Entry 8A0M (X-ray diffraction, 3.60 A resolution); this record covers chains A and B.

[Chain A (and B)]
Protein: Bcs3
From: Haemophilus influenzae
Notes: chain B of this document is another copy of the same molecule, construct and numbering; everything in this record applies to it too
Reference sequence: Q2ERG0 (Q2ERG0_HAEIF); numbering as in UniProt (aligned over 2-1162)
Amino-acid sequence (1173 residues; numbered -2 to 1170; the number before each row is that of its first residue; numbers below 1 keep their minus sign (Gly-2 is residue -2)):
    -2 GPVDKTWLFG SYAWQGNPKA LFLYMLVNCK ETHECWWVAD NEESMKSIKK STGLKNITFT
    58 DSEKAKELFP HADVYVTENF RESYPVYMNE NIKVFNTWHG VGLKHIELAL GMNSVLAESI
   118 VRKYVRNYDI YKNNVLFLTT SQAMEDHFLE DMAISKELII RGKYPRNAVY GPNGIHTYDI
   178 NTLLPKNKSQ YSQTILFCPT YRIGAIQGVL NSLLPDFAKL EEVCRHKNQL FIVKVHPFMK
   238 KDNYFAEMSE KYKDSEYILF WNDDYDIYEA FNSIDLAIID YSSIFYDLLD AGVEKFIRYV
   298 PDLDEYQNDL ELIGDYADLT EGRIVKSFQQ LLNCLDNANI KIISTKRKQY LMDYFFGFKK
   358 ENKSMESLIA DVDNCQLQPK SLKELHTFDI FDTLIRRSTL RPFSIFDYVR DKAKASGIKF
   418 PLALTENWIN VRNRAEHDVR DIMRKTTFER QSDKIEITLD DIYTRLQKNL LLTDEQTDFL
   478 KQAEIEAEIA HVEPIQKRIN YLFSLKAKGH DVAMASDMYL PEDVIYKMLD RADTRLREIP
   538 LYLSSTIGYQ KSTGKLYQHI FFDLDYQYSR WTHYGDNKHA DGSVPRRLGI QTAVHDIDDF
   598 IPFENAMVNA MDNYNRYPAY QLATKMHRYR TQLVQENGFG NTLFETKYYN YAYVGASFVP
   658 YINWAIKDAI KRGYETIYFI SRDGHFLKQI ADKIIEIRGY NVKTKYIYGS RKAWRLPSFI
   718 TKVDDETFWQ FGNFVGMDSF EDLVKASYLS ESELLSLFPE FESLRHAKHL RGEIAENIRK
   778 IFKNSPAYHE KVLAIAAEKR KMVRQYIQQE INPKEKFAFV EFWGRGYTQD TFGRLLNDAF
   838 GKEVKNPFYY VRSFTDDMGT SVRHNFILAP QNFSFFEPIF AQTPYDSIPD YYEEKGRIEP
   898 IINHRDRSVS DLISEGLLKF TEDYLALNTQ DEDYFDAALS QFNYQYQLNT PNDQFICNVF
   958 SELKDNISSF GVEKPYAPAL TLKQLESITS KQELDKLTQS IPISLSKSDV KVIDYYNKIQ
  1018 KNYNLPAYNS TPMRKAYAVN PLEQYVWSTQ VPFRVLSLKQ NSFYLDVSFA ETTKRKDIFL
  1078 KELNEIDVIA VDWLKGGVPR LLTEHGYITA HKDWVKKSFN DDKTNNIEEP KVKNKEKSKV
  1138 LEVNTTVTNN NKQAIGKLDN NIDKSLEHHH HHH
Not modelled in the structure: -2 to -1, 307-311, 1116-1170 (chain B: -2 to -1, 186-263, 273-279, 291-339, 356-359, 763-769, 963-969, 1116-1170)
Construct notes: expression tag (-2 to 1, 1163-1170)
Ion coordination: Mg2+: Asp386, Phe388, Asp573
Residues lining bound ligands: beta-D-ribosyl-(1->1)-D-ribitol-5-phosphate (KOF): Asp593, Val1036, Asn1037, Gln1041, Tyr1042, Gln1057, Asn1058, Ser1059, Tyr1061, Phe1066, Lys1071, Leu1091, Lys1092, Gly1093, Val1095, Arg1097, Thr1106, Ala1107, His1108, Trp1111
Reported in the primary citation:
  - catalytic residues: Arg708, Glu874 (proposed by the authors, not directly observed)
  - catalytic residues: His96, Asp386, Asp680, Glu818 (by similarity / conservation)
  - mutagenesis - H96A, H233A, D386A, D680A/E818A: decreased catalytic activity
  - specificity-determining residues: Gly99 (by similarity / conservation)

[Chain A / chain B interface]
Residue-residue contacts - 79 pairs, chain A then chain B:
  Leu419(A) - Tyr611(B)  hydrophobic
  Leu419(A) - Asp928(B)
  Ala420(A) - Tyr931(B)  hydrophobic
  Glu423(A) - Tyr611(B)
  Glu423(A) - Tyr931(B)
  Asn424(A) - Gln938(B)  hydrogen bond
  Asn427(A) - Gln938(B)
  Arg431(A) - Leu865(B)
  Arg431(A) - Ala866(B)
  Arg431(A) - Gln938(B)  hydrogen bond
  Ala432(A) - Leu865(B)  hydrogen bond (backbone-backbone)
  His434(A) - Pro867(B)
  Asp435(A) - Arg849(B)  salt bridge
  Asp435(A) - Leu865(B)
  Asp435(A) - Ala866(B)
  Asp438(A) - Arg849(B)  salt bridge
  Asp438(A) - Phe851(B)
  Ile439(A) - Ser850(B)
  Ile439(A) - Phe851(B)
  Lys442(A) - Arg822(B)  hydrogen bond (backbone-side chain)
  Lys442(A) - Phe851(B)
  Thr443(A) - Phe851(B)
  Thr443(A) - Thr852(B)
  Phe445(A) - Asp722(B)
  Phe445(A) - Glu723(B)
  Phe445(A) - Trp726(B)  hydrophobic
  Glu446(A) - Phe728(B)
  Glu446(A) - Arg822(B)  salt bridge
  Arg462(A) - Ser850(B)  hydrogen bond (side chain-backbone)
  Arg462(A) - Asn862(B)  hydrogen bond
  Arg462(A) - Leu865(B)
  Leu463(A) - Leu865(B)  hydrophobic
  Lys465(A) - Arg669(B)  hydrogen bond (backbone-side chain)
  Asn466(A) - Arg860(B)
  Asn466(A) - His861(B)
  Asn466(A) - Asn862(B)  hydrogen bond (side chain-backbone)
  Asn466(A) - Leu865(B)
  Leu468(A) - Arg669(B)
  Tyr611(A) - Leu419(B)  hydrophobic
  Tyr611(A) - Glu423(B)
  Arg669(A) - Lys465(B)  hydrogen bond (side chain-backbone)
  Arg669(A) - Leu468(B)
  Asp722(A) - Phe445(B)
  Glu723(A) - Phe445(B)
  Trp726(A) - Phe445(B)  hydrophobic
  Phe728(A) - Glu446(B)
  Arg822(A) - Lys442(B)  hydrogen bond (side chain-backbone)
  Arg822(A) - Glu446(B)  salt bridge
  Arg849(A) - Asp435(B)  salt bridge
  Arg849(A) - Asp438(B)  salt bridge
  Ser850(A) - Arg462(B)  hydrogen bond (backbone-side chain)
  Phe851(A) - Ile439(B)  hydrophobic
  Phe851(A) - Lys442(B)
  Phe851(A) - Thr443(B)
  Thr852(A) - Thr443(B)
  Asp854(A) - Lys465(B)
  Arg860(A) - Asn466(B)
  His861(A) - Asn466(B)
  Asn862(A) - Arg462(B)
  Asn862(A) - Asn466(B)  hydrogen bond
  Ile864(A) - Arg431(B)
  Leu865(A) - Arg431(B)
  Leu865(A) - Ala432(B)  hydrogen bond (backbone-backbone)
  Leu865(A) - Asp435(B)
  Leu865(A) - Arg462(B)
  Leu865(A) - Asn466(B)
  Ala866(A) - Arg431(B)
  Ala866(A) - Asp435(B)
  Pro867(A) - Arg431(B)
  Pro867(A) - His434(B)
  Pro867(A) - Asp438(B)
  Gln868(A) - Arg431(B)  hydrogen bond
  Asp928(A) - Leu419(B)
  Tyr931(A) - Leu419(B)  hydrophobic
  Tyr931(A) - Ala420(B)  hydrophobic
  Tyr931(A) - Glu423(B)
  Gln938(A) - Asn424(B)
  Gln938(A) - Asn427(B)
  Gln938(A) - Arg431(B)  hydrogen bond
Interface residues without a listed pair, chain A (50 interface residues in all): Gly201, Ala202, Ile203, Gln204, Asp609, Trp661, Ala934
Interface residues without a listed pair, chain B (48 interface residues in all): Leu463, Leu467, Asp609, Trp661, Asp665, Glu757, Asn774, Ile864, Ala934

[In short]
50 residues of chain A and 48 residues of chain B are in contact, with 15 hydrogen bonds and 6 salt bridges.
Among the polar pairs are Asp435(A)-Arg849(B), Asp438(A)-Arg849(B) and Glu446(A)-Arg822(B). From the paper:
catalytic residues Arg708(A), Glu874(A) and His96(A) among others; H96A, H233A and D386A of chain A, among
others, reduce catalytic activity.
Chain A and chain B are both Bcs3 (Haemophilus influenzae); the structure, Capsular polysaccharide synthesis
multienzyme in complex with capsular polymer fragment, was determined by X-ray diffraction.
